4G6M - chains A and H of the 3 polymer chains in the assembly; structure by X-ray diffraction, 1.81 A resolution.

# Chain A
Protein: Interleukin-1 beta
Organism: Homo sapiens
UniProtKB: P01584 (IL1B_HUMAN); residues 2-151 here correspond to UniProt positions 118-267 (UniProt number = residue number + 116)
Amino-acid sequence (150 residues; row label = number of the first residue in the row):
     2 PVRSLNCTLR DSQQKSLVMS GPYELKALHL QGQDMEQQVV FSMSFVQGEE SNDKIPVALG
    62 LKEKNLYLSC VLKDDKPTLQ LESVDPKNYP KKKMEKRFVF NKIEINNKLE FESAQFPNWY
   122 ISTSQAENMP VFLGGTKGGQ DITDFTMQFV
UniProt features mapped onto this chain:
  - motif: F112 to S125 (Involved in interaction with TMED10 C-terminus)
  - site: R4 (Involved in receptor binding), K55 (Important for interaction with integrin), K63 (Important for interaction with integrin), K65 (Important for interaction with integrin), K74 (Important for interaction with integrin), K88 (Important for interaction with integrin)

# Chain H
Protein: heavy chain of gevokizumab antibody binding fragment
Organism: homo Sapiens, Mus musculus
Notes: antibody fragment or engineered binder
Amino-acid sequence (220 residues; row label = number of the first residue in the row):
     1 QVQLQESGPG LVKPSQTLSL TCSFSGFSLS TSGMGVGWIR QPSGKGLEWL AHIWWDGDES
    61 YNPSLKSRLT ISKDTSKNQV SLKITSVTAA DTAVYFCARN RYDPPWFVDW GQGTLVTVSS
   121 ASTKGPSVFP LAPSSKSTSG GTAALGCLVK DYFPEPVTVS WNSGALTSGV HTFPAVLQSS
   181 GLYSLSSVVT VPSSSLGTQT YICNVNHKPS NTKVDKRVEP
Cystine bridges: C22-C97, C147-C203

# How chain A and chain H interact
Contacting residue pairs (18; chain A residue first):
  V72(A) - P104(H)
  L73(A) - Y102(H)  hydrophobic
  K94(A) - D58(H)  salt bridge
  K94(A) - E59(H)  hydrogen bond (side chain-backbone)
  K94(A) - S60(H)  hydrogen bond
  E96(A) - D103(H)
  K97(A) - W54(H)
  K97(A) - W55(H)
  K97(A) - D56(H)  salt bridge
  K97(A) - D58(H)  salt bridge
  K97(A) - D103(H)
  R98(A) - D103(H)  salt bridge
  A115(A) - W55(H)
  Q116(A) - W55(H)
  Q116(A) - Y102(H)
  Q116(A) - D103(H)  hydrogen bond (side chain-backbone)
  F117(A) - Y102(H)  hydrophobic
  P118(A) - S32(H)
Other interface residues (no listed pair), chain A (11 interface residues in all): C71
Other interface residues (no listed pair), chain H (11 interface residues in all): G33

# Overview
Chain A and chain H each contribute 11 residues to their interface, with 3 hydrogen bonds and 4 salt bridges.
Among the polar pairs are K94(A)-D58(H), K97(A)-D56(H) and K97(A)-D58(H).
Here chain A is Interleukin-1 beta (Homo sapiens) and chain H is heavy chain of gevokizumab antibody binding
fragment (homo Sapiens, Mus musculus). Entry 4G6M (Crystal structure of human IL-1beta in complex with
therapeutic antibody binding fragment of gevokizumab) was determined by X-ray diffraction, deposited together
with 4G5Z, 4G6J and 4G6K.
